Entry 1IBT (X-ray diffraction, 2.60 A resolution); this record covers chains A and C of the 6 polymer chains in the assembly.

[Chain A (and C)]
Protein: Histidine decarboxylase beta chain
Source organism: Lactobacillus sp
Notes: EC 4.1.1.22; fragment: beta chain (residues 1-81); chain C of this document is another copy of the same molecule, construct and numbering; everything in this record applies to it too
UniProtKB: P00862 (DCHS_LACS3); residues 1-81 here = UniProt positions 1-81
Amino-acid sequence (81 residues; row label = number of the first residue in the row):
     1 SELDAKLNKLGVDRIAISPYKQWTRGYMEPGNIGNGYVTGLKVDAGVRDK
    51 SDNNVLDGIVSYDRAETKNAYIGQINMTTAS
Construct notes: engineered mutation Asn53 (Asp in P00862), Asn54 (Asp in P00862)
What the authors report for this chain:
  - conformationally variable residues (loop rearrangement, order/disorder transition): Arg48, Asp49 to Asn54, Val55 to Asp63
  - mutagenesis - I59A: abolished catalytic activity (citing earlier work)

[How chain A and chain C interact]
Residue-residue contacts - 17 pairs, chain A then chain C:
  Leu10(A) - Tyr20(C)
  Leu10(A) - Lys21(C)  hydrogen bond (backbone-backbone)
  Gly11(A) - Pro19(C)
  Gly11(A) - Tyr20(C)
  Val12(A) - Tyr20(C)  hydrophobic
  Tyr27(A) - Glu29(C)  hydrogen bond
  Tyr27(A) - Pro30(C)
  Met28(A) - Met28(C)
  Gly34(A) - Pro30(C)
  Asn35(A) - Pro30(C)
  Asn35(A) - Gly31(C)
  Thr79(A) - Met77(C)
  Thr79(A) - Thr78(C)
  Ala80(A) - Asn76(C)
  Ala80(A) - Met77(C)
  Ser81(A) - Ile75(C)
  Ser81(A) - Met77(C)  hydrogen bond (backbone-backbone)
Interface residues without a listed pair, chain A (11 interface residues in all): Thr78
Interface residues without a listed pair, chain C (15 interface residues in all): Trp23, Arg25, Tyr62, Thr79

[Summary]
11 residues of chain A face 15 of chain C across their interface; the contacts include 3 hydrogen bonds. Polar
contacts include Tyr27(A)-Glu29(C), Leu10(A)-Lys21(C) and Ser81(A)-Met77(C). From the paper: I59A of chain A
abolishes catalytic activity; conformational variability at Arg48(A), Asp49(A) and Val55(A).
Chain A and chain C are both Histidine decarboxylase beta chain (Lactobacillus sp); the structure, Structure
of the D53,54N mutant of histidine decarboxylase at-170 C, was determined by X-ray diffraction, deposited
together with 1IBU, 1IBV and 1IBW.
